6PBE - chains A and B of the 4 polymer chains in the assembly; structure by electron microscopy, 3.78 A resolution.

# Chain A (and B)
Molecule: Transient receptor potential cation channel subfamily V member 5
Organism: Oryctolagus cuniculus
Notes: chain B of this document is another copy of the same molecule, construct and numbering; everything in this record applies to it too
UniProt: Q9XSM3 (TRPV5_RABIT); residues 1-730 here = UniProt positions 1-730
Amino-acid sequence (730 residues; row label = number of the first residue in the row):
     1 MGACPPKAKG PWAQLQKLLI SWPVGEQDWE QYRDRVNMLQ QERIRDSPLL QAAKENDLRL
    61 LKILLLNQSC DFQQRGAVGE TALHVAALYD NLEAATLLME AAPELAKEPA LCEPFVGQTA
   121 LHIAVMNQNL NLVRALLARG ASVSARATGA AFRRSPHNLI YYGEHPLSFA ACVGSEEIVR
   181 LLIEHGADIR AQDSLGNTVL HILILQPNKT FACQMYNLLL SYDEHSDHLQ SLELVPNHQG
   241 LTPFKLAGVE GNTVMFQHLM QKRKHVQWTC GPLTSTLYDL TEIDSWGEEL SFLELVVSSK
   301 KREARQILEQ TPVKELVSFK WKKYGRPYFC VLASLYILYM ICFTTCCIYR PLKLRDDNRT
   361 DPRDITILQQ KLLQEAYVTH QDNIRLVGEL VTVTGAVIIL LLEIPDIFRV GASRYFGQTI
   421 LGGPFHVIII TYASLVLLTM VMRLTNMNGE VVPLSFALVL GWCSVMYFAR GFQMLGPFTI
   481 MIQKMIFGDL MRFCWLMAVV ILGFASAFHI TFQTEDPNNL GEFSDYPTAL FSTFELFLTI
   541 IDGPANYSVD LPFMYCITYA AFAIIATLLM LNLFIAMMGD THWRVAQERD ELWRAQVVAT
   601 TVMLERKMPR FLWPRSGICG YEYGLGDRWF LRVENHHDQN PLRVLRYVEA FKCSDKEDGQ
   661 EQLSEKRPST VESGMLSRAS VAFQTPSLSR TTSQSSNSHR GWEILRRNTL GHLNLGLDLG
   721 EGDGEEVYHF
Disordered / not traced: 1-28, 224-229, 639-730
Residues lining bound ligands:
  - O6S ((4-oxo-5-phenyl-3,4-dihydrothieno[2,3-d]pyrimidin-2-yl)methyl 3-(3-oxo-2,3-dihydro-4H-1,4-benzoxazin-4-yl)propanoate), molecule 1: Glu-294, Val-297, Ser-298, Tyr-336, Leu-402, Glu-403, Asp-406, Tyr-415, Leu-421, His-426, Ile-429, Ser-464, Tyr-467, Phe-468, Ala-599, Val-602, Met-603, Arg-606, Lys-607
  - O6S, molecule 2: Phe-487, Leu-490, Met-491, Cys-494, Trp-495
Curated features (UniProtKB/Swiss-Prot):
  - region: Val-598 to Val-602 (Interaction with S100A10), Ala-650 to Cys-653 (Involved in Ca(2+)-dependent inactivation), Gly-701 to Phe-730 (Involved in Ca(2+)-dependent inactivation)
  - binding site (Ca(2+)): Asp-542
  - modified residue: Thr-685 (Phosphothreonine), Ser-689 (Phosphoserine)
  - glycosylation: Asn-358 (N-linked (GlcNAc...) asparagine)
  - mutagenesis: Phe-425 (F425A: Decreased inhibition by the synthetic drug econazole), Glu-535 (E535A: Minor effects on Ca(2+) permeation), Asp-542 (D542A: Abolishes Ca(2+) permeation and Ca(2+)-dependent current decay; no effect on monovalent cations permeation; D542E/N/M: Attenuates Ca(2+) permeation and Ca(2+)-dependent current decay ...), Asp-550 (D550A: Minor effects on Ca(2+) permeation)
From the paper describing this entry:
  - binding site for O6S: Glu-403, Asp-406, Tyr-415, Tyr-467, Phe-468
  - specificity-determining residues: Tyr-415 (by similarity / conservation)
  - conformationally variable residues (helix shift): Glu-403, Asp-406, Tyr-415

# How chain A and chain B interact
Pairs across the interface - 106 pairs, chain A then chain B:
  Arg-33(A) with Arg-632(B)
  Asp-34(A) with Arg-632(B), salt bridge
  Arg-35(A) with Tyr-623(B), hydrogen bond
  Asn-37(A) with Trp-268(B); Arg-632(B), hydrogen bond
  Met-38(A) with Gln-267(B); Leu-277(B), hydrophobic; Ile-618(B), hydrophobic; Tyr-623(B), hydrophobic
  Gln-41(A) with Gln-267(B); Trp-268(B)
  Glu-42(A) with Tyr-623(B)
  Arg-45(A) with Tyr-623(B); Leu-625(B)
  Leu-88(A) with Thr-269(B); Cys-270(B), hydrophobic
  Tyr-89(A) with Trp-268(B)
  Met-126(A) with Cys-270(B), hydrophobic; Gly-271(B)
  Leu-159(A) with Glu-634(B); Asn-635(B); His-636(B)
  Ile-160(A) with Leu-273(B), hydrophobic
  Tyr-162(A) with Pro-272(B)
  Met-491(A) with Met-474(B), hydrophobic
  Arg-492(A) with Met-474(B), hydrogen bond (side chain-backbone); Leu-475(B); Phe-478(B)
  Phe-493(A) with Phe-478(B), hydrophobic
  Leu-496(A) with Met-466(B), hydrophobic; Leu-475(B), hydrophobic; Phe-478(B), hydrophobic
  Val-499(A) with Trp-462(B); Val-465(B), hydrophobic; Met-466(B), hydrophobic
  Leu-502(A) with Trp-462(B)
  Gly-503(A) with Val-459(B); Trp-462(B)
  Phe-504(A) with Val-459(B), hydrophobic
  Ser-506(A) with Thr-344(B); Leu-458(B)
  Ala-507(A) with Ser-455(B)
  His-509(A) with Ile-348(B)
  Ile-510(A) with Cys-347(B); Ile-348(B), hydrophobic; Arg-350(B)
  Thr-511(A) with Val-451(B)
  Gln-513(A) with Ile-348(B); Arg-350(B); Leu-352(B); Leu-368(B)
  Thr-514(A) with Arg-350(B); Leu-352(B); Thr-366(B); Ile-367(B); Leu-368(B)
  Glu-515(A) with Ile-365(B); Ile-367(B)
  Asp-516(A) with Ile-365(B); Ile-367(B)
  Asn-519(A) with Ile-365(B)
  Tyr-526(A) with Thr-344(B); Ile-348(B), hydrophobic
  Asp-542(A) with Ile-540(B); Asp-542(B)
  Gly-543(A) with Ile-540(B), hydrogen bond (backbone-backbone)
  Ala-545(A) with Ile-541(B), hydrophobic
  Tyr-547(A) with Arg-363(B); Gly-521(B); Glu-522(B); Ser-532(B)
  Ser-548(A) with Pro-362(B)
  Val-549(A) with Ile-365(B), hydrophobic
  Asp-550(A) with Arg-363(B), salt bridge
  Met-554(A) with Val-452(B), hydrophobic; Phe-456(B), hydrophobic
  Cys-556(A) with Phe-531(B)
  Tyr-559(A) with Phe-531(B), hydrophobic; Glu-535(B); Ile-540(B)
  Ala-560(A) with Phe-531(B), hydrophobic
  Ala-563(A) with Phe-534(B), hydrophobic; Leu-538(B), hydrophobic
  Ile-564(A) with Leu-490(B); Phe-534(B), hydrophobic
  Leu-568(A) with Leu-538(B), hydrophobic; Leu-571(B), hydrophobic; Phe-574(B)
  Leu-569(A) with Ile-482(B), hydrophobic; Met-485(B), hydrophobic; Ile-486(B), hydrophobic; Met-578(B)
  Met-570(A) with Ile-482(B), hydrophobic
  Asn-572(A) with Ile-575(B); Met-578(B)
  Leu-573(A) with Phe-478(B), hydrophobic; Met-485(B), hydrophobic; Met-578(B)
  Ile-575(A) with Ile-575(B), hydrophobic
  Ala-576(A) with Met-578(B); Gly-579(B)
  Met-577(A) with Phe-478(B), hydrophobic; His-582(B)
  Asp-580(A) with His-582(B), salt bridge; Trp-583(B), hydrogen bond (side chain-backbone)
  Arg-584(A) with Arg-589(B)
Also at the interface, not in a pair above, chain A (62 interface residues in all): Gln-40, Asn-127, Trp-495, Ile-541, Thr-567, Trp-583
Also at the interface, not in a pair above, chain B (66 interface residues in all): His-265, Arg-359, Met-481, Phe-493, Met-497, Ala-586

# Overview
62 residues of chain A and 66 residues of chain B are in contact; the contacts include 5 hydrogen bonds and 3
salt bridges. Polar contacts include Asp-34(A)/Arg-632(B), Asp-550(A)/Arg-363(B) and Asp-580(A)/His-582(B).
Chain A binds compound O6S. From the paper: a binding site for O6S at Glu-403(A), Asp-406(A) and Tyr-415(A)
among others; the specificity determinant Tyr-415(A).
Both chains are Transient receptor potential cation channel subfamily V member 5 (Oryctolagus cuniculus).
Entry 6PBE (ZINC17988990-bound TRPV5 in nanodiscs) was determined by electron microscopy (same publication as
6PBF).
